Entry 8W2Q (electron microscopy, 3.06 A resolution); this record covers chains C and D of the 5 polymer chains in the assembly.

== Chain C ==
Molecule: S.BsaXI
Source organism: Geobacillus stearothermophilus
Reference sequence: A0A226QBA7 (A0A226QBA7_9BACI); residues 1-476 here = UniProt positions 1-476
Amino-acid sequence (476 residues; row label = number of the first residue in the row):
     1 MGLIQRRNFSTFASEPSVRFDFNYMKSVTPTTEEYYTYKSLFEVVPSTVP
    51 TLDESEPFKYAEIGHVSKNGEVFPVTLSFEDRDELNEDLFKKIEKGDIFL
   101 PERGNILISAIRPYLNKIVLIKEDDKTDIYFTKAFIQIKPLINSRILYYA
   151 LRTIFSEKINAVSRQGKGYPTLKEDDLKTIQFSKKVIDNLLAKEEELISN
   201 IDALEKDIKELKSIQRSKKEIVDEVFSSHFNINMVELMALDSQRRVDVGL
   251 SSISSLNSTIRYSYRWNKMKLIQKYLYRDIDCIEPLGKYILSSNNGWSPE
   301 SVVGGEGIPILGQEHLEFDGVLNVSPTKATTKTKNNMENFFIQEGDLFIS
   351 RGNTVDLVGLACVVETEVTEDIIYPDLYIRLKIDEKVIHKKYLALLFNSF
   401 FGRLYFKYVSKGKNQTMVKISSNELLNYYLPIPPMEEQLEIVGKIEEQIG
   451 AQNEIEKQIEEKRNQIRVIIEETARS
Unresolved in the structure: 1
Differences from the reference sequence: conflict Lys126 (Glu in A0A226QBA7), Glu437 (Gln in A0A226QBA7)

== Chain D ==
Molecule: 52-nt DNA strand
Sequence (52 nucleotides; numbered 1 to 52; the number before each row is that of its first residue):
     1 AATAAGCTGAATATTGTCGGAXCCAAGTCTCCATATGGAATTAATAAGCT
    51 AG
Unresolved in the structure: 1-6, 48-52
Modified / non-standard residues: 6MA (N6-methyl-deoxy-adenosine-5'-monophosphate) at position 22

== How chain C and chain D interact ==
Pairs across the interface - 34 pairs, chain C then chain D:
  Gly166(C) - DG20(D)  phosphate contact
  Gly166(C) - DA21(D)  phosphate contact
  Lys167(C) - DA21(D)  sugar contact
  Gly168(C) - DC23(D)  base contact
  Tyr169(C) - DA21(D)  base contact
  Tyr169(C) - DC23(D)  hydrogen bond to the base
  Lys173(C) - DG19(D)  salt bridge to the phosphate
  Lys173(C) - DG20(D)  salt bridge to the phosphate
  Glu174(C) - DG19(D)  phosphate contact
  Ser298(C) - DC31(D)  base contact
  Pro299(C) - DC31(D)  sugar contact
  Glu300(C) - DC31(D)  phosphate contact
  Glu300(C) - DC32(D)  phosphate contact
  Ser301(C) - DC31(D)  phosphate contact
  Gly312(C) - DT30(D)  phosphate contact
  Gln313(C) - DC29(D)  phosphate contact
  Gln313(C) - DT30(D)  hydrogen bond to the phosphate
  Glu314(C) - DC29(D)  hydrogen bond to the phosphate
  Glu314(C) - DT30(D)  phosphate contact
  Lys328(C) - DT30(D)  salt bridge to the phosphate
  Lys328(C) - DC31(D)  salt bridge to the phosphate
  Arg351(C) - DC31(D)  base contact
  Gly352(C) - DT30(D)  base contact
  Asn353(C) - DT28(D)  sugar contact
  Asn353(C) - DC29(D)  hydrogen bond to the phosphate
  Thr354(C) - DT28(D)  base contact
  Asp376(C) - DC31(D)  base contact
  Asp376(C) - DC32(D)  hydrogen bond to the base
  Leu377(C) - DT30(D)  base contact
  Leu377(C) - DC31(D)  base contact
  Thr416(C) - DC29(D)  hydrogen bond to the base
  Met417(C) - DC29(D)  base contact
  Met417(C) - DT30(D)  base contact
  Lys419(C) - DT30(D)  hydrogen bond to the base
Interface residues without a listed pair, chain C (25 interface residues in all): Arg112, Leu357
Interface residues without a listed pair, chain D (10 interface residues in all): 6MA_22

== Summary ==
The interface between chain C and chain D involves 25 residues on one side and 10 on the other; the contacts
include 7 hydrogen bonds and 4 salt bridges. Polar contacts include Tyr169(C)-DC23(D), Asp376(C)-DC32(D) and
Thr416(C)-DC29(D).
Chain C is S.BsaXI (Geobacillus stearothermophilus) and chain D is a 52-nt DNA strand; the structure,
BsaXI-DNA complex II, was determined by electron microscopy.
